Entry 6RO2 (X-ray diffraction, 1.82 A resolution); this record covers chains A and B of the 3 polymer chains in the assembly.

Chain A:
Molecule: Formamidopyrimidine-DNA glycosylase
From: Lactococcus lactis subsp. cremoris
Notes: EC 3.2.2.23, 4.2.99.18
UniProt: A0A165FVI1 (A0A165FVI1_LACLC); residues 1-271 here correspond to UniProt positions 2-272 (UniProt number = residue number + 1)
Amino-acid sequence (271 residues; each row starts with the number of its first residue):
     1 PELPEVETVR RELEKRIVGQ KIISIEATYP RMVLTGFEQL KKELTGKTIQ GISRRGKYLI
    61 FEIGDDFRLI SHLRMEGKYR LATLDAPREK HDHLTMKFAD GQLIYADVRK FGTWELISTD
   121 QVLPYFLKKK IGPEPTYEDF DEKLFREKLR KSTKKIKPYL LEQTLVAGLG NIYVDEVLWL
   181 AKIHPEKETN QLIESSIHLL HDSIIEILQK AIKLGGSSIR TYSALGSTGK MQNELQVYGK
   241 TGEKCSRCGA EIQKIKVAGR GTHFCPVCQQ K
Unresolved in the structure: 219-223
Disulfides: Cys245-Cys265
Covalently attached groups: 2-sulfanyl-1,9-dihydro-6H-purin-6-one (2ON) linked to Cys248
Residues lining bound ligands:
  - 2-sulfanyl-1,9-dihydro-6H-purin-6-one (2ON), molecule 1: Lys57, Leu161, Glu162, Gln163, Leu169, Gly170, Arg260
  - 2-sulfanyl-1,9-dihydro-6H-purin-6-one (2ON), molecule 2: Trp179, Leu180, Lys182, Arg247, Val267, Cys268
What the authors report for this chain:
  - binding site for 2-sulfanyl-1,9-dihydro-6H-purin-6-one: Lys57, Cys248, Arg260, Cys268
  - binding site for the 14-nt DNA strand (chain B): Lys57, Arg260 (citing earlier work)
  - catalytic residues: Pro1, Glu2 (citing earlier work)

Chain B:
Molecule: 14-nt DNA strand
Sequence (14 nucleotides; each row starts with the number of its first residue):
     1 CTCTTTXTTT CTCG
Modified / non-standard residues: 3DR (1',2'-dideoxyribofuranose-5'-phosphate) at position 7
Residues lining bound ligands: 2-sulfanyl-1,9-dihydro-6H-purin-6-one (2ON): DT8, DT9, DT10

Chain A / chain B interface:
Residue-residue contacts (27; chain A residue first):
  Pro1(A) - 3DR_7(B)  sugar contact
  Pro1(A) - DT8(B)  sugar contact
  Glu2(A) - 3DR_7(B)  sugar contact
  Glu2(A) - DT8(B)  phosphate contact
  Lys57(A) - DT8(B)  salt bridge to the phosphate
  Lys57(A) - DT9(B)  salt bridge to the phosphate
  His72(A) - DT8(B)  hydrogen bond to the phosphate
  His72(A) - DT9(B)  salt bridge to the phosphate
  Arg74(A) - DT8(B)  hydrogen bond to the base
  Arg74(A) - DT9(B)  sugar contact
  Met75(A) - DT6(B)  sugar contact
  Met75(A) - 3DR_7(B)  sugar contact
  Met75(A) - DT8(B)  base contact
  Arg109(A) - DT6(B)  base contact
  Lys129(A) - DT10(B)  salt bridge to the phosphate
  Gln163(A) - DT9(B)  phosphate contact
  Gly170(A) - DT8(B)  phosphate contact
  Asn171(A) - 3DR_7(B)  hydrogen bond to the phosphate
  Asn171(A) - DT8(B)  hydrogen bond to the phosphate
  Ile172(A) - 3DR_7(B)  sugar contact
  Tyr238(A) - DT6(B)  phosphate contact
  Tyr238(A) - 3DR_7(B)  hydrogen bond to the phosphate
  Lys254(A) - DT5(B)  phosphate contact
  Lys254(A) - DT6(B)  salt bridge to the phosphate
  Arg260(A) - 3DR_7(B)  salt bridge to the phosphate
  Arg260(A) - DT8(B)  salt bridge to the phosphate
  Gly261(A) - DT6(B)  phosphate contact
Other interface residues (no listed pair), chain A (21 interface residues in all): Tyr58, Glu76, Phe111, Leu161, Leu169

Overview:
Chain A and chain B form an interface of 21 and 6 residues respectively; the contacts include 5 hydrogen bonds
and 7 salt bridges. Polar pairs include Arg74(A)-DT8(B), His72(A)-DT8(B) and Asn171(A)-3DR_7(B). The paper
reports catalytic residues Pro1(A) and Glu2(A); a binding site for 2-sulfanyl-1,9-dihydro-6H-purin-6-one at
Lys57(A), Cys248(A) and Arg260(A) among others.
Here chain A is Formamidopyrimidine-DNA glycosylase (Lactococcus lactis subsp. cremoris) and chain B is a
14-nt DNA strand. Entry 6RO2 (The crystal structure of a complex between the LlFpg protein, a THF-DNA and an
inhibitor) was determined by X-ray diffraction, deposited together with 6RNM, 6RNO, 6RNR, 6ROK, 6RP0 and 6RP7.
